Entry 5INL (X-ray diffraction, 1.55 A resolution); this record covers chains A and D of the 4 polymer chains in the assembly.

Chain A:
Name: Tyrosyl-DNA phosphodiesterase 2
Organism: Mus musculus
Notes: EC 3.1.4.-
UniProtKB: Q9JJX7 (TYDP2_MOUSE); residue numbers follow UniProt; this construct covers 118-370
Sequence (256 residues; each row starts with the number of its first residue):
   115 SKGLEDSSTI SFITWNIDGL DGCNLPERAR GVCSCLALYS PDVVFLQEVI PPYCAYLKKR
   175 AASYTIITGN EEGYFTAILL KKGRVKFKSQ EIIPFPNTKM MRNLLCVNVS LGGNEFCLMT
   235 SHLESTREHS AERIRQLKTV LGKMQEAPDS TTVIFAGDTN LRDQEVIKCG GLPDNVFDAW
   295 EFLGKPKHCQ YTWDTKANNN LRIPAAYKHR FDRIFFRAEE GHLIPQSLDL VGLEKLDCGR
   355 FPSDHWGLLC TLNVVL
Unresolved in the structure: 333
Differences from the reference sequence: expression tag (115-117)
Ion coordination: Mg2+: Glu162 (shared with DA1(D) of chain D)
UniProt features mapped onto this chain:
  - region (Interaction with 5' end of substrate DNA): Asn130 to Leu134, His236 to Arg241, Asn274 to Arg276, Leu315 to Tyr321
  - active site: Asp272 (Proton donor/acceptor)
  - binding site (Mg(2+)): Asp132, Glu162
  - site (Interaction with 5' end of substrate DNA): Tyr188, Trp307, Phe325, His359
From the paper describing this entry:
  - catalytic residues: Arg216, Asp272, Asn274, His359 (from molecular simulation)

Chain D:
Molecule: 9-nt DNA strand
Sequence (9 nucleotides; numbered 1 to 9; the number before each row is that of its first residue):
     1 ACGAATTCG
Ion coordination: Mg2+: DA1 (shared with Glu162(A) of chain A)

Interface between chain A and chain D:
Contacting residue pairs (20; chain A residue first):
  Asn130(A) - DA1(D)  hydrogen bond to the phosphate
  Glu162(A) - DA1(D)  phosphate contact
  His236(A) - DA1(D)  salt bridge to the phosphate
  Ser239(A) - DA1(D)  hydrogen bond to the phosphate
  Thr240(A) - DC2(D)  phosphate contact
  Arg241(A) - DG3(D)  salt bridge to the phosphate
  Arg241(A) - DA4(D)  salt bridge to the phosphate
  Asp272(A) - DA1(D)  phosphate contact
  Asn274(A) - DA1(D)  hydrogen bond to the phosphate
  Arg276(A) - DC2(D)  salt bridge to the phosphate
  Trp307(A) - DA1(D)  sugar contact
  Trp307(A) - DC2(D)  sugar contact
  Leu315(A) - DA1(D)  base contact
  Ile317(A) - DA1(D)  base contact
  Ile317(A) - DC2(D)  base contact
  Tyr321(A) - DC2(D)  base contact
  Tyr321(A) - DG3(D)  hydrogen bond to the sugar
  Phe325(A) - DA1(D)  sugar contact
  Phe325(A) - DC2(D)  phosphate contact
  His359(A) - DA1(D)  salt bridge to the phosphate
Other interface residues (no listed pair), chain A (18 interface residues in all): Ala319, His323, Asp358

Summary:
18 residues of chain A face 4 of chain D across their interface; the contacts include 4 hydrogen bonds and 5
salt bridges. Among the polar pairs are Tyr321(A)-DG3(D), Asn130(A)-DA1(D) and Ser239(A)-DA1(D). From UniProt:
active-site residue Asp272(A) and Mg2+-binding residues Asp132(A) and Glu162(A) on chain A. From the paper:
catalytic residues Arg216(A), Asp272(A) and Asn274(A) among others.
Chain A is Tyrosyl-DNA phosphodiesterase 2 (Mus musculus) and chain D is a 9-nt DNA strand; the structure,
Mouse Tdp2 reaction product (5'-phosphorylated DNA)-Mg2+ complex with deoxyadenosine, was determined by X-ray
diffraction (same publication as 5HT2, 5INK, 5INO, 5INP and 5INQ).
